PDB entry 6ZTI | X-ray diffraction, 1.81 A resolution | chains A and B of the 4 polymer chains in the assembly

# Chain A (and B)
Name: PlaB phospholipase
From: Legionella pneumophila
Notes: chain B of this document is another copy of the same molecule, construct and numbering; everything in this record applies to it too
Reference sequence: A0A378K488 (A0A378K488_LEGPN); residues 1-474 here = UniProt positions 1-474
Chain sequence (489 residues; numbered -14 to 474; the number before each row is that of its first residue; numbers below 1 keep their minus sign (Met-14 is residue -14)):
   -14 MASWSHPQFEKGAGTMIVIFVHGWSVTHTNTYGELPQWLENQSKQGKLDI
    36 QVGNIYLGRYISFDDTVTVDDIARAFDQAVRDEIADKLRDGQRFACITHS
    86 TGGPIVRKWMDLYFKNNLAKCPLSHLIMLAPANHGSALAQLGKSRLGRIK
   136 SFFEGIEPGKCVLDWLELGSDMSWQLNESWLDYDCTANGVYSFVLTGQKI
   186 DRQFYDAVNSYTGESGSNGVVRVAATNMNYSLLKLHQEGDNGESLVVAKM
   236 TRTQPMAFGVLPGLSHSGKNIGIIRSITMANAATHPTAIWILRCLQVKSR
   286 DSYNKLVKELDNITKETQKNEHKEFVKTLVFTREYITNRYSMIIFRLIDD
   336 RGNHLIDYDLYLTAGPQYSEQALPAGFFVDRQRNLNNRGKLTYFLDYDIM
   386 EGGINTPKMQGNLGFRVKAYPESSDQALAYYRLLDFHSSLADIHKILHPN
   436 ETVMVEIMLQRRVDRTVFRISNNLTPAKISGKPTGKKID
Disordered / not traced: -14 to -1, 135-141, 225-227 (chain B: -14 to -1, 133-141)
Sequence notes: initiating methionine (-14); expression tag (-13 to 0); conflict Asn203 (Asp in A0A378K488)
Residues lining bound ligands:
  - thionicotinamide-adenine-dinucleotide (SND), molecule 1: Gln125, Leu126, Arg130, Val193, Asn194, Ser195, Tyr196, Asp365, Arg366, Gln367
  - thionicotinamide-adenine-dinucleotide (SND), molecule 2: Ile185, Arg187, Tyr190, Ala192, Val193, Asn194, Ser195, Arg318, Tyr320
  - thionicotinamide-adenine-dinucleotide (SND), molecule 3: Tyr343, Asp344, Leu345, Arg366, Arg368, Leu376, Tyr378
  - thionicotinamide-adenine-dinucleotide (SND), molecule 4: Leu345, Tyr346, Leu347, Glu355, Gln356, Ala357, Leu358, Pro359, Ala360, Gly361, Phe362, Phe363, Arg366, Tyr378
From the paper describing this entry:
  - binding site for thionicotinamide-adenine-dinucleotide: Arg130, Tyr190, Tyr196, Arg318, Arg366, Tyr378
  - conformationally variable residues (order/disorder transition): Arg133 to Ile141
  - mutagenesis - S129A: decreased catalytic activity on PC
  - mutagenesis - S129A: decreased catalytic activity on PG
  - mutagenesis - S129A/R130A/R133A: abolished catalytic activity
  - mutagenesis - F310D/F316D/Y320D: decreased catalytic activity
  - mutagenesis - F310D/F316D/Y320D: decreased localization

# Chain A / chain B interface
Residue-residue contacts (140; chain A residue first):
  Val6(A) - Phe453(B)  hydrophobic
  His7(A) - Ile464(B)
  Thr12(A) - Lys463(B)
  Thr12(A) - Ile464(B)  hydrogen bond (backbone-backbone)
  His13(A) - Pro461(B)
  His13(A) - Ala462(B)
  His13(A) - Lys463(B)
  His13(A) - Ile464(B)
  Thr14(A) - Pro461(B)
  Thr14(A) - Ala462(B)  hydrogen bond (side chain-backbone)
  Asn15(A) - Pro461(B)
  Glu25(A) - Leu459(B)
  Gly38(A) - Asn457(B)  hydrogen bond (backbone-side chain)
  Ile40(A) - Asn457(B)
  Ile40(A) - Leu459(B)
  Tyr41(A) - Ser456(B)
  Tyr41(A) - Asn457(B)
  Leu42(A) - Ile455(B)
  Leu42(A) - Ser456(B)  hydrogen bond (backbone-backbone)
  Leu42(A) - Asn458(B)
  Leu42(A) - Leu459(B)  hydrophobic
  Gly43(A) - Phe453(B)
  Gly43(A) - Arg454(B)
  Gly43(A) - Ile455(B)
  Arg44(A) - Phe453(B)
  Arg44(A) - Arg454(B)  hydrogen bond (backbone-backbone)
  Arg44(A) - Ser456(B)
  Arg44(A) - Ile464(B)
  Tyr45(A) - Val452(B)
  Tyr45(A) - Phe453(B)  hydrophobic
  Ile46(A) - Leu413(B)  hydrophobic
  Ile46(A) - Thr451(B)
  Ile46(A) - Val452(B)  hydrogen bond (backbone-backbone)
  Ile46(A) - Ser465(B)
  Ile46(A) - Gly466(B)
  Asp49(A) - Ala412(B)
  Asp49(A) - Leu413(B)  hydrogen bond (side chain-backbone)
  Thr51(A) - Ala412(B)
  Thr51(A) - Ala414(B)
  Thr51(A) - Arg446(B)  hydrogen bond (backbone-side chain)
  Val52(A) - Val452(B)  hydrophobic
  Thr53(A) - Arg446(B)
  Asp55(A) - Arg336(B)  salt bridge
  Asp56(A) - Ala414(B)
  Asp56(A) - Arg446(B)  salt bridge
  Asp56(A) - Val448(B)
  Ile57(A) - Val452(B)  hydrophobic
  Ile57(A) - Phe453(B)  hydrophobic
  Arg59(A) - Arg336(B)
  Arg59(A) - Arg446(B)
  Arg59(A) - Val448(B)
  Arg59(A) - Ile473(B)
  Arg59(A) - Asp474(B)  hydrogen bond (side chain-backbone)
  Ala60(A) - Val452(B)  hydrophobic
  Ala60(A) - Phe453(B)  hydrophobic
  Ala60(A) - Ile473(B)
  Phe61(A) - Phe453(B)  hydrophobic
  Gln63(A) - Arg450(B)
  Gln63(A) - Arg454(B)
  Gln63(A) - Ile473(B)
  Gln63(A) - Asp474(B)  hydrogen bond (side chain-backbone)
  Ala64(A) - Phe453(B)
  Ala64(A) - Arg454(B)
  Ala64(A) - Ile455(B)
  Arg66(A) - Asp474(B)  salt bridge
  Asp67(A) - Arg450(B)  salt bridge
  Asp67(A) - Arg454(B)  salt bridge
  Glu68(A) - Ile455(B)
  Leu97(A) - Arg336(B)
  Arg336(A) - Asp55(B)  salt bridge
  Arg336(A) - Arg59(B)
  Arg336(A) - Leu97(B)
  Ala412(A) - Asp49(B)
  Ala412(A) - Thr51(B)
  Leu413(A) - Ile46(B)  hydrophobic
  Leu413(A) - Asp49(B)  hydrogen bond (backbone-side chain)
  Ala414(A) - Thr51(B)
  Ala414(A) - Asp56(B)
  Arg446(A) - Thr51(B)  hydrogen bond (side chain-backbone)
  Arg446(A) - Thr53(B)
  Arg446(A) - Asp56(B)  salt bridge
  Arg446(A) - Arg59(B)
  Val448(A) - Asp56(B)
  Arg450(A) - Gln63(B)
  Arg450(A) - Asp67(B)  salt bridge
  Thr451(A) - Ile46(B)
  Val452(A) - Tyr45(B)
  Val452(A) - Ile46(B)  hydrogen bond (backbone-backbone)
  Val452(A) - Val52(B)  hydrophobic
  Val452(A) - Ile57(B)  hydrophobic
  Val452(A) - Ala60(B)  hydrophobic
  Phe453(A) - Val6(B)  hydrophobic
  Phe453(A) - Gly43(B)
  Phe453(A) - Arg44(B)
  Phe453(A) - Tyr45(B)  hydrophobic
  Phe453(A) - Ile57(B)  hydrophobic
  Phe453(A) - Ala60(B)
  Phe453(A) - Phe61(B)  hydrophobic
  Phe453(A) - Ala64(B)
  Arg454(A) - Leu42(B)
  Arg454(A) - Gly43(B)
  Arg454(A) - Arg44(B)  hydrogen bond (backbone-backbone)
  Arg454(A) - Gln63(B)
  Arg454(A) - Ala64(B)
  Arg454(A) - Asp67(B)  salt bridge
  Ile455(A) - Tyr41(B)  hydrophobic
  Ile455(A) - Leu42(B)
  Ile455(A) - Ala64(B)
  Ile455(A) - Glu68(B)
  Ser456(A) - Tyr41(B)
  Ser456(A) - Leu42(B)  hydrogen bond (backbone-backbone)
  Ser456(A) - Arg44(B)
  Asn457(A) - Gly38(B)  hydrogen bond (side chain-backbone)
  Asn457(A) - Ile40(B)
  Asn457(A) - Tyr41(B)
  Asn458(A) - Leu42(B)
  Leu459(A) - Gln22(B)
  Leu459(A) - Glu25(B)
  Leu459(A) - Ile40(B)
  Leu459(A) - Leu42(B)  hydrophobic
  Pro461(A) - His13(B)
  Pro461(A) - Thr14(B)
  Pro461(A) - Asn15(B)
  Ala462(A) - His13(B)  hydrogen bond (backbone-side chain)
  Ala462(A) - Thr14(B)  hydrogen bond (backbone-side chain)
  Lys463(A) - Thr12(B)
  Lys463(A) - His13(B)
  Ile464(A) - His7(B)
  Ile464(A) - Val11(B)  hydrophobic
  Ile464(A) - Thr12(B)  hydrogen bond (backbone-backbone)
  Ile464(A) - His13(B)
  Ile464(A) - Arg44(B)
  Ile464(A) - Ile46(B)  hydrophobic
  Ser465(A) - Ile46(B)
  Ile473(A) - Arg59(B)
  Ile473(A) - Ala60(B)
  Ile473(A) - Gln63(B)
  Asp474(A) - Arg59(B)  hydrogen bond (backbone-side chain)
  Asp474(A) - Gln63(B)  hydrogen bond (backbone-side chain)
  Asp474(A) - Arg66(B)  salt bridge
Other interface residues (no listed pair), chain A (63 interface residues in all): Ile4, Val11, Pro21, Gln22, Phe48, Val65, Pro406, Thr460, Gly466
Other interface residues (no listed pair), chain B (64 interface residues in all): Ile4, Pro21, Phe48, Val65, Ile69, Pro406, Thr460

# Overview
63 residues of chain A face 64 of chain B across their interface, with 21 hydrogen bonds and 10 salt bridges.
Polar contacts include Asp55(A)-Arg336(B), Asp56(A)-Arg446(B) and Arg66(A)-Asp474(B). From the paper: a
binding site for thionicotinamide-adenine-dinucleotide at Arg130(A), Tyr190(A) and Tyr196(A) among others;
S129A of chain A reduces catalytic activity on PC; 3 substitutions were tested in all.
Both chains are PlaB phospholipase (Legionella pneumophila). Entry 6ZTI (Phospholipase PlaB from Legionella
pneumophila in complex with thio-NAD) was determined by X-ray diffraction together with 6ZTH from the same
study.
